3K86 - chains A and B; structure by X-ray diffraction, 2.00 A resolution.

== Chain A ==
Molecule: Chlorophenol-4-monooxygenase component 1
Organism: Burkholderia cepacia
UniProtKB: O87008 (O87008_BURCE); residues 1001-1179 here correspond to UniProt positions 1-179 (UniProt number = residue number - 1000)
Sequence (185 residues; row label = number of the first residue in the row):
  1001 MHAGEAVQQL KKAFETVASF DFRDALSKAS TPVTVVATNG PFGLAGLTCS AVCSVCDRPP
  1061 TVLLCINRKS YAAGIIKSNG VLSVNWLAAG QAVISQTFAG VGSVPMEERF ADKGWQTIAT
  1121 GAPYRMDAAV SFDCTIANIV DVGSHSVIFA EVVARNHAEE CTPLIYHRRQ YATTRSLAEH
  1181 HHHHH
Not modelled in the structure: 1001-1013, 1178-1185
Sequence notes: expression tag (1180-1185)
UniProt features mapped onto this chain:
  - binding site (FAD): Thr1048 to Ala1051, Cys1065 to Tyr1071, Ala1099, Val1104 to Arg1109, Ser1144, Tyr1166
  - binding site (NAD(+)): Ser1054 to Asp1057, His1145, Tyr1166 to Arg1169

== Chain B ==
Molecule: Chlorophenol-4-monooxygenase component 1
Organism: Burkholderia cepacia
UniProtKB: O87008 (O87008_BURCE); residues 1-179 here = UniProt positions 1-179
Sequence (185 residues; row label = number of the first residue in the row):
     1 MHAGEAVQQL KKAFETVASF DFRDALSKAS TPVTVVATNG PFGLAGLTCS AVCSVCDRPP
    61 TVLLCINRKS YAAGIIKSNG VLSVNWLAAG QAVISQTFAG VGSVPMEERF ADKGWQTIAT
   121 GAPYRMDAAV SFDCTIANIV DVGSHSVIFA EVVARNHAEE CTPLIYHRRQ YATTRSLAEH
   181 HHHHH
Not modelled in the structure: 1-13, 178-185
Sequence notes: expression tag (180-185)
UniProt features mapped onto this chain:
  - binding site (FAD): Thr48 to Ala51, Cys65 to Tyr71, Ala99, Val104 to Arg109, Ser144, Tyr166
  - binding site (NAD(+)): Ser54 to Asp57, His145, Tyr166 to Arg169

== Chain A / chain B interface ==
Contacting residue pairs (127):
  Phe1014(A) - Ala119(B)
  Phe1014(A) - Thr120(B)
  Phe1014(A) - Thr135(B)
  Phe1014(A) - Val153(B)  hydrophobic
  Glu1015(A) - Val153(B)
  Thr1016(A) - Pro60(B)
  Thr1016(A) - Glu151(B)
  Thr1016(A) - Val152(B)
  Val1017(A) - Pro60(B)
  Val1017(A) - Val152(B)  hydrogen bond (backbone-backbone)
  Val1017(A) - Val153(B)
  Val1017(A) - Ala154(B)  hydrophobic
  Ser1019(A) - Asp57(B)  hydrogen bond (side chain-backbone)
  Ser1019(A) - Arg58(B)
  Asp1021(A) - Arg155(B)  salt bridge
  Phe1022(A) - Cys56(B)
  Phe1022(A) - Asp57(B)
  Phe1022(A) - Pro60(B)  hydrophobic
  Phe1022(A) - Thr61(B)
  Phe1022(A) - Phe132(B)  hydrophobic
  Phe1022(A) - Val152(B)  hydrophobic
  Arg1023(A) - Asp57(B)  salt bridge
  Asp1024(A) - Arg155(B)  salt bridge
  Ala1025(A) - Val130(B)
  Ala1025(A) - Phe132(B)  hydrophobic
  Ala1025(A) - Arg155(B)
  Leu1026(A) - Ser54(B)
  Leu1026(A) - Phe132(B)  hydrophobic
  Lys1028(A) - Val130(B)
  Lys1028(A) - Ala158(B)
  Ala1029(A) - Trp86(B)
  Ala1029(A) - Val130(B)
  Ser1030(A) - Pro32(B)
  Ser1030(A) - Pro163(B)
  Ser1030(A) - Ile165(B)
  Pro1032(A) - Ser30(B)
  Ala1051(A) - Cys53(B)  hydrophobic
  Ala1051(A) - Ser54(B)
  Cys1053(A) - Ala51(B)  hydrophobic
  Cys1053(A) - Leu63(B)  hydrophobic
  Cys1053(A) - Cys65(B)  hydrophobic
  Ser1054(A) - Phe22(B)
  Ser1054(A) - Leu26(B)
  Ser1054(A) - Ala51(B)
  Ser1054(A) - Cys65(B)
  Val1055(A) - Val142(B)  hydrophobic
  Val1055(A) - His145(B)  hydrogen bond (backbone-side chain)
  Val1055(A) - Val147(B)  hydrophobic
  Cys1056(A) - Phe22(B)
  Cys1056(A) - Val142(B)
  Cys1056(A) - Gly143(B)
  Cys1056(A) - Ser144(B)
  Asp1057(A) - Ser19(B)
  Asp1057(A) - Phe22(B)
  Asp1057(A) - Arg23(B)  salt bridge
  Arg1058(A) - Ser19(B)  hydrogen bond
  Arg1058(A) - Gly143(B)
  Pro1060(A) - Thr16(B)
  Pro1060(A) - Val17(B)
  Pro1060(A) - Phe22(B)  hydrophobic
  Thr1061(A) - Phe22(B)
  Val1062(A) - Phe22(B)  hydrophobic
  Leu1063(A) - Leu63(B)  hydrophobic
  Cys1065(A) - Cys53(B)  hydrophobic
  Trp1086(A) - Ala29(B)
  Ala1119(A) - Phe14(B)
  Thr1120(A) - Phe14(B)
  Val1130(A) - Ala25(B)
  Val1130(A) - Lys28(B)
  Val1130(A) - Ala29(B)
  Phe1132(A) - Phe22(B)  hydrophobic
  Phe1132(A) - Ala25(B)  hydrophobic
  Phe1132(A) - Leu26(B)  hydrophobic
  Thr1135(A) - Phe14(B)
  Val1142(A) - Val55(B)  hydrophobic
  Val1142(A) - Cys56(B)
  Val1142(A) - Phe149(B)  hydrophobic
  Gly1143(A) - Cys56(B)
  Gly1143(A) - Arg58(B)
  Ser1144(A) - Cys56(B)
  His1145(A) - Val55(B)
  Val1147(A) - Val55(B)  hydrophobic
  Phe1149(A) - Val142(B)  hydrophobic
  Glu1151(A) - Thr16(B)
  Val1152(A) - Thr16(B)
  Val1152(A) - Val17(B)  hydrogen bond (backbone-backbone)
  Val1152(A) - Phe22(B)  hydrophobic
  Val1153(A) - Phe14(B)  hydrophobic
  Val1153(A) - Glu15(B)
  Val1153(A) - Val17(B)
  Ala1154(A) - Val17(B)
  Arg1155(A) - Asp21(B)  salt bridge
  Arg1155(A) - Asp24(B)  salt bridge
  Arg1155(A) - Ala25(B)
  His1157(A) - Ala25(B)
  His1157(A) - Lys28(B)
  Glu1160(A) - Arg168(B)  salt bridge
  Cys1161(A) - His167(B)
  Pro1163(A) - Ser30(B)
  Pro1163(A) - His167(B)
  Leu1164(A) - Leu177(B)  hydrophobic
  Ile1165(A) - Ile165(B)  hydrophobic
  Ile1165(A) - Thr174(B)
  His1167(A) - Cys161(B)
  His1167(A) - Pro163(B)
  Arg1168(A) - Glu160(B)
  Arg1168(A) - Cys161(B)  hydrogen bond (side chain-backbone)
  Tyr1171(A) - Leu177(B)  hydrophobic
  Ala1172(A) - Arg175(B)
  Ala1172(A) - Leu177(B)
  Thr1173(A) - Thr173(B)
  Thr1173(A) - Thr174(B)
  Thr1173(A) - Arg175(B)  hydrogen bond (backbone-backbone)
  Thr1173(A) - Leu177(B)
  Thr1174(A) - Ile165(B)
  Thr1174(A) - Ala172(B)
  Thr1174(A) - Thr173(B)
  Thr1174(A) - Arg175(B)  hydrogen bond (backbone-side chain)
  Arg1175(A) - Ala172(B)
  Arg1175(A) - Thr173(B)  hydrogen bond (backbone-backbone)
  Arg1175(A) - Thr174(B)
  Arg1175(A) - Arg175(B)
  Leu1177(A) - Ala89(B)
  Leu1177(A) - Leu164(B)  hydrophobic
  Leu1177(A) - Tyr171(B)  hydrophobic
  Leu1177(A) - Ala172(B)
  Leu1177(A) - Thr173(B)
Other interface residues (no listed pair), chain A (65 interface residues in all): Val1052, Ala1089, Ala1092, Ala1129, Val1140, Thr1162, Ser1176
Other interface residues (no listed pair), chain B (67 interface residues in all): Val52, Pro59, Val62, Ala92, Ala129, Asn138, Glu159, Thr162, Ser176

== In short ==
The interface between chain A and chain B involves 65 residues on one side and 67 on the other; the contacts
include 9 hydrogen bonds and 7 salt bridges. Polar pairs include Asp1021(A)-Arg155(B), Arg1023(A)-Asp57(B) and
Asp1024(A)-Arg155(B).
Both chains are Chlorophenol-4-monooxygenase component 1 (Burkholderia cepacia). Entry 3K86 (Crystal structure
of NADH:FAD oxidoreductase (TftC) - apo form) was determined by X-ray diffraction, deposited together with
3HWC, 3K87 and 3K88.
